PDB entry 2D03 | X-ray diffraction, 1.97 A resolution | chains L and H

Chain L:
Name: anti-glycophorin A type N immunoglobulin light chain
Source organism: Mus musculus
Notes: engineered mutation(s): G91S
Sequence (217 residues; row label = number of the first residue in the row):
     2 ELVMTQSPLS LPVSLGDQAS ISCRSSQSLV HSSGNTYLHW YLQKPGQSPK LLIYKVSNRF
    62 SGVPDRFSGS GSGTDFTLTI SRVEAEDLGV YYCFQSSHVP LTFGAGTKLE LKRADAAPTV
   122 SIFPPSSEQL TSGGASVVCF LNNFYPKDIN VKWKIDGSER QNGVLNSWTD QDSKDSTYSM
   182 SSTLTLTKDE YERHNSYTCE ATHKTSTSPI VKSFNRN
Disulfide bonds: Cys24-Cys94, Cys140-Cys200

Chain H:
Name: anti-glycophorin A type N immunoglobulin heavy chain
Source organism: Mus musculus
Sequence (223 residues; row label = number of the first residue in the row):
     1 EVQLLEESGP GLVQPSQSLS ITCTVSGFSL TSYGVHWVRQ SPGKGLEWLG VIWSGGSTDY
    61 NAAFISRLSI SKDNSKSQVF FKMNSLQADD TAIYYCARNR GYSYAMDSWG QGTSVTVSSA
   121 KTTPPSVYPL APGSAAQTNS MVTLGCLVKG YFPEPVTVTW NSGSLSSGVH TFPAVLQSDL
   181 YTLSSSVTVP SSTWPSETVT CNVAHPASST KVDKKIVPRD CTS
Unresolved in the structure: 1-2, 134-139, 221-223
Disulfide bonds: Cys23-Cys96, Cys146-Cys201

Chain L / chain H interface:
Contacting residue pairs (70):
  Tyr38(L) with Tyr102(H); Ser103(H); Tyr104(H)
  His40(L) with Ser103(H), hydrogen bond (side chain-backbone); Tyr104(H), hydrogen bond (side chain-backbone); Ala105(H)
  Tyr42(L) with Ala105(H); Met106(H), hydrogen bond (side chain-backbone); Trp109(H)
  Gln44(L) with Gln40(H), hydrogen bond; Tyr95(H)
  Ser49(L) with Tyr95(H); Trp109(H); Gly110(H)
  Pro50(L) with Leu46(H), hydrophobic; Trp109(H), hydrogen bond (backbone-side chain)
  Leu52(L) with Met106(H)
  Tyr55(L) with Ser103(H)
  Phe61(L) with Arg100(H); Asp107(H)
  Tyr93(L) with Gln40(H), hydrogen bond; Leu46(H), hydrophobic
  Phe95(L) with Met106(H), hydrophobic
  Ser97(L) with Tyr104(H), hydrogen bond (side chain-backbone)
  Val100(L) with Tyr60(H)
  Pro101(L) with Trp48(H), hydrophobic; Asn61(H)
  Leu102(L) with His36(H); Trp48(H)
  Phe104(L) with Val38(H), hydrophobic; Leu46(H); Met106(H), hydrophobic
  Ser122(L) with Thr143(H)
  Phe124(L) with Leu130(H); Ala131(H); Pro132(H); Thr143(H)
  Pro125(L) with Arg219(H), hydrogen bond (backbone-side chain)
  Pro126(L) with Arg219(H), hydrogen bond (backbone-side chain)
  Ser127(L) with Tyr128(H); Pro129(H); Arg219(H)
  Glu129(L) with Tyr128(H); Pro129(H)
  Gln130(L) with Tyr128(H); Lys149(H)
  Ser133(L) with Tyr128(H), hydrogen bond
  Ser137(L) with Leu147(H); Lys149(H)
  Phe141(L) with Phe172(H), hydrophobic; Ser184(H); Ser185(H); Ser186(H)
  Asn143(L) with His170(H); Phe172(H); Ser186(H), hydrogen bond
  Asn144(L) with His170(H), hydrogen bond
  Leu166(L) with Val175(H), hydrophobic; Gln177(H)
  Asn167(L) with Val175(H)
  Ser168(L) with Phe172(H); Pro173(H), hydrogen bond (side chain-backbone)
  Trp169(L) with Pro173(H)
  Thr170(L) with Phe172(H)
  Ser180(L) with His170(H), hydrogen bond; Phe172(H)
  Met181(L) with Phe172(H)
  Ser182(L) with Phe172(H); Ser184(H), hydrogen bond
  Thr186(L) with Gln177(H), hydrogen bond
Also at the interface, not in a pair above, chain L (41 interface residues in all): Gln48, Lys56, Val139, Asp173
Also at the interface, not in a pair above, chain H (40 interface residues in all): Glu47, Gly133, Leu144, Gly145, Thr171, Leu176

Summary:
Chain L and chain H form an interface of 41 and 40 residues respectively; the contacts include 16 hydrogen
bonds. Polar pairs include His40(L)-Ser103(H), His40(L)-Tyr104(H) and Tyr42(L)-Met106(H).
Chain L is anti-glycophorin A type N immunoglobulin light chain and chain H is anti-glycophorin A type N
immunoglobulin heavy chain, both from Mus musculus; the structure, Crystal structure of the G91S mutant of the
NNA7 Fab, was determined by X-ray diffraction.
